PDB entry 7FIK | electron microscopy, 3.70 A resolution | chains d and e of the 32 polymer chains in the assembly

Chain d:
Protein: Nucleoporin SEH1-B
Source organism: Xenopus laevis
UniProtKB: Q6GNF1 (SEH1B_XENLA); residues 1-360 here = UniProt positions 1-360
Amino-acid sequence (360 residues; numbered 1 to 360; the number before each row is that of its first residue):
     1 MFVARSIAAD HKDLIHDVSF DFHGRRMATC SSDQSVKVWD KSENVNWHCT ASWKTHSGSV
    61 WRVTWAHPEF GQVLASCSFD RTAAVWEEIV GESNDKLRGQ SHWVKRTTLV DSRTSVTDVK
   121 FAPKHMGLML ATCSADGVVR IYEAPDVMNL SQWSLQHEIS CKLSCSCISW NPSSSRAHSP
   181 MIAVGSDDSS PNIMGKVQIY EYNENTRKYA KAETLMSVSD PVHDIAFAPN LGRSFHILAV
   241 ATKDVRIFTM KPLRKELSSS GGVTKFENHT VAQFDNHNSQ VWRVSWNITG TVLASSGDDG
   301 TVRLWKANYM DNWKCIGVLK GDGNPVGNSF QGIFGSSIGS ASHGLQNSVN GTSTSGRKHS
Unresolved in the structure: 91-101, 256-259, 328-360

Chain e:
Protein: outer Nup160
Source organism: Xenopus laevis
Amino-acid sequence (1435 residues; row label = number of the first residue in the row):
     1 MAAAERHMTP FQAIDWAGSI TLPMVQRVGG FTRAIMAASV NLERSYMELI GAERETSRRN
    61 FRDLSLRPDV NLVIGGPKYA DCAGGYCYSE SSSLLSATRN RFLHWTSYAD TLELVEISLD
   121 INLVNNAVRL RILNCSILPG GVHICETPNN IVVLILTNQT VHRLILPHPS RMYRSEIISD
   181 SHIQSIFTDI GKTNFHDPSN TYVIPAIPGR APNTTASTAW LSSDGEALFA LPSISGGILV
   241 IKMPPHDMEG LVTIAELKQS SVMQRLLTGW MPSSIRGDQG PAHLPVSLAV HTLDHDSYLF
   301 ALCQDHKLRM WSYKDQMCLM VADMLEYVPV SKDIRQTAGT GHKLRLAFSE TLGILYLGVY
   361 LHTPKQGQFC VFQLMCAESN RYSLDHISSI FTNQETLIDF TFTLTSMDIW ALWLDDDNQT
   421 VVKHINFEEN QAGQWNPVFV NPLPEDDLAI SDEQEPQEAY LECLFAPGRF TIAAVQKAIQ
   481 ILRKGSGRVL DLSWEELRKD VTLTVENEIQ NAVIDYDVSQ EEFRQINIEN WCKFYTCCLQ
   541 YQETLSRPLA LLVHPDTNMV CLLRKGFLSF LAPCSLVEHL YLVPAEHLLT VDESVISDDI
   601 DAASDIVNLI QCLRMIADYI SEDMAYLMES ACCHLQSPER VAEQILEDLI ANDIDNIMEN
   661 IQNKLQDTRN PIRAIGFLLQ NMDYETNADM EQPQPNTRLN LSTLYGSITA SSVVCQAICK
   721 ISATRFLICR DLLILQHLLL RLGDMALIGA GQLLHSQQEL IPRAAQLLLS YYMIRWGSQC
   781 LACAVPVDIL ESNLQHLSVL ELSDSQVEKR RYTSGIQTIV ELFFEDVARK HFPHVFIQSG
   841 ASQLQEPLNW SDLIKRITNY LLQLLWPSNP NFQFAECLMR NCQYTQLQEY VRLLLPWCQV
   901 NVGSCHFMLA QCYLVAGEGH KALDCFSQAA SEVEREDFLE KLIRVEEGES VSPRLQYYNR
   961 VLRLLEDVGL PELVIQLATI AIGEASDDWR SQAALRTRIF KHHLDMGHNN QAYDALTQIP
  1021 DPSRQLDCLR QLVVVLCERS QLQDLVEFPY VNLHNEVVGI IESRARAVDL MTHNYYELLY
  1081 AFHIYRHNYR KAGSVMFEYG MRLGREVRTL RGLQKQVNSY LACLNCLRLI RPEYAWIVQP
  1141 VSGAVYERPG ASPKRNYDGE SSAVPSSSQI EILELRDLEK EYVLAQTRLT LAKHNPSTAA
  1201 IAGSSAAEEM VALLVQAGLF DTAISLCQTF KLALTSVFEG LACKCIRLQQ GGEAAQAEAW
  1261 EWLAANQLAT VITTKESSAT DEAWRLMISY LDKYEAKNTL YHHCIINKLL SHGVPLPNWL
  1321 INRYKAMDAA ELLRLYLKYD LLEEAAELVL EYVDALLGKG HQYFGIQAPL SATSQLVWFP
  1381 YSAIDHLRQA LGENESNQHN QAILSKLQRK MDEYFQKLKK ATDDYKKLVQ KPLRA
Unresolved in the structure: 1-40, 260-275, 485-489, 621-667, 690-702, 743-758, 838-848, 942-951, 1146-1166, 1369-1372, 1431-1435

Interface between chain d and chain e:
Contacting residue pairs (18; chain d residue first):
  Asp-111(d) / Tyr-1363(e)
  His-125(d) / Lys-1275(e)
  Met-126(d) / Thr-1274(e)
  Met-126(d) / Glu-1276(e)
  Glu-143(d) / Thr-1274(e)
  Pro-145(d) / Ile-1272(e)
  Leu-155(d) / Trp-1319(e)
  Gln-156(d) / Trp-1319(e)  hydrogen bond
  Glu-158(d) / Asn-1318(e)
  Asn-205(d) / Gln-1250(e)  hydrogen bond (backbone-side chain)
  Thr-206(d) / Pro-1315(e)
  Arg-207(d) / Gln-1249(e)
  Arg-207(d) / Thr-1280(e)
  Arg-207(d) / Asp-1281(e)  salt bridge
  Arg-207(d) / Trp-1284(e)
  Lys-208(d) / Pro-1315(e)
  Lys-208(d) / Leu-1316(e)  hydrogen bond (side chain-backbone)
  Lys-208(d) / Asn-1318(e)
Other interface residues (no listed pair), chain d (15 interface residues in all): Val-110, His-157, Arg-176
Other interface residues (no listed pair), chain e (17 interface residues in all): Leu-1248, Arg-1285, Asn-1322

Summary:
The interface between chain d and chain e involves 15 residues on one side and 17 on the other, with 3
hydrogen bonds and 1 salt bridge. Polar contacts include Arg-207(d)/Asp-1281(e), Gln-156(d)/Trp-1319(e) and
Asn-205(d)/Gln-1250(e).
Here chain d is Nucleoporin SEH1-B and chain e is outer Nup160, both from Xenopus laevis. Entry 7FIK (The
cryo-EM structure of the CR subunit from X. laevis NPC) was determined by electron microscopy, deposited
together with 7FIL.
